4I5U - chain A; structure by X-ray diffraction, 1.22 A resolution.

Chain A:
Protein: Chimeric cel6A
From: Humicola insolens
Notes: EC 3.2.1.91
Reference sequence: chimeric construct of Q9C1S9, P07987, Q5G2D4: residues 90-134 from Q9C1S9 (GUX6_HUMIN) positions 117-161 (UniProt number = residue number + 27); residues 135-308 from P07987 positions 158-331 (UniProt number = residue number + 23); residues 309-400 from Q5G2D4 positions 339-430 (UniProt number = residue number + 30); residues 401-447 from P07987 positions 425-471 (UniProt number = residue number + 24)
Sequence (364 residues; row label = number of the first residue in the row):
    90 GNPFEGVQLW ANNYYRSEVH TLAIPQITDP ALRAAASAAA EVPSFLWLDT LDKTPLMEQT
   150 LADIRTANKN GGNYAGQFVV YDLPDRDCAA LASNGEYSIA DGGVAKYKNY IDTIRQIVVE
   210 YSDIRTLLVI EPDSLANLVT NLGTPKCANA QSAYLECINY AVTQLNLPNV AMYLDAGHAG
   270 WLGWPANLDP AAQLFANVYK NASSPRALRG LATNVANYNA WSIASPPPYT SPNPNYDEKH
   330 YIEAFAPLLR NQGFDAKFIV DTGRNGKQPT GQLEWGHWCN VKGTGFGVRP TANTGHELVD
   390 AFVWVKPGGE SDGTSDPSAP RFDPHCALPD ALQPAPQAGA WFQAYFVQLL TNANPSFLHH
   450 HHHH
Disordered / not traced: 448-453
Sequence notes: engineered mutation A128 (Val155 in Q9C1S9), L135 (Met158 in P07987), L277 (Gln300 in P07987), P317 (Ser347 in Q5G2D4), P406 (Ser430 in P07987), P413 (Ser437 in P07987); expression tag (448-453)
Disulfides: C177-C236, C368-C415
Swiss-Prot annotation at these positions:
  - glycosylation: T117 (O-linked (Man...) threonine), S126 (O-linked (Man...) serine), N290 (N-linked (GlcNAc) asparagine)
  - active site: D222 (Proton donor)
  - site: D176 (Transition state stabilizer that also modulates the pKa of Asp-245 and may act as a proton acceptor through a water chain)

Summary:
From UniProt: active-site residue D222.
Chain A is Chimeric cel6A (Humicola insolens); the structure, Crystal structure of a fungal chimeric
cellobiohydrolase Cel6A, was determined by X-ray diffraction together with 4I5R from the same study.
